Entry 6HHT (electron microscopy, 4.05 A resolution (low resolution: residue-level contacts below are approximate; hydrogen-bond / salt-bridge calls are withheld)); this record covers chains X1 and M1 of the 75 polymer chains in the assembly.

== Chain X1 ==
Protein: Echovirus 18 capsid protein 3
Organism: Echovirus E18
UniProt: Q8V635 (Q8V635_9ENTO); residues 3001-3239 here correspond to UniProt positions 330-568 (UniProt number = residue number - 2671)
Chain sequence (239 residues; each row starts with the number of its first residue):
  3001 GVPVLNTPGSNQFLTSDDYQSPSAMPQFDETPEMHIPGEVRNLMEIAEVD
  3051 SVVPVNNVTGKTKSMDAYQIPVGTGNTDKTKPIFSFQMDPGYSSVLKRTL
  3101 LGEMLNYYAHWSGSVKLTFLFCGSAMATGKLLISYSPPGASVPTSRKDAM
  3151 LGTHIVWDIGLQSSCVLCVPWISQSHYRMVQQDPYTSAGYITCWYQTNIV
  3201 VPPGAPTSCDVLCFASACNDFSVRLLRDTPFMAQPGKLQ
Unresolved in the structure: 3074-3077, 3176-3186, 3234-3239
Disulfide bonds: Cys-3168/Cys-3218

== Chain M1 ==
Protein: Echovirus 18 capsid protein 1
Organism: Echovirus E18
UniProt: Q8V635 (Q8V635_9ENTO); residues 1001-1287 here correspond to UniProt positions 569-855 (UniProt number = residue number - 432)
Chain sequence (287 residues; numbered 1001 to 1287; the number before each row is that of its first residue):
  1001 GDNQDRTVANTQPSGPSNSTEIPALTAVETGHTSQVDPSDTIQTRHVVNF
  1051 HSRSESTIENFMGRAACVFMDQYKINGEETSTDRFAVWTINIREMAQLRR
  1101 KCEMFTYMRFDIEMTMVITSCQDQGTILDQDMPVLTHQIMYVPPGGPIPA
  1151 KVDGYEWQTSTNPSVFWTEGNAPPRISIPFISVGNAYSSFYDGWSHFTQD
  1201 GTYGYTTLNAMGKLYIRHVNRSSPHQITSTIRVYFKPKHIKAWVPRPPRL
  1251 CPYINKRDVNFVVTEITDSRTSITDTPHPEHSVLATH
Unresolved in the structure: 1001-1042, 1123-1131, 1276-1287

== How chain X1 and chain M1 interact ==
Pairs across the interface (20; chain X1 residue first):
  Thr-3007(X1) / Ala-1172(M1)
  Pro-3008(X1) / Pro-1173(M1)
  Pro-3008(X1) / Arg-1175(M1)
  Gly-3009(X1) / Pro-1173(M1)
  Asn-3011(X1) / Asn-1171(M1)
  Gln-3012(X1) / Val-1165(M1)
  Gln-3012(X1) / Pro-1174(M1)
  Gln-3012(X1) / Arg-1175(M1)
  Phe-3013(X1) / Ser-1164(M1)
  Phe-3013(X1) / Val-1165(M1)
  Phe-3013(X1) / Phe-1166(M1)
  Leu-3014(X1) / Ser-1164(M1)
  Leu-3014(X1) / Val-1165(M1)
  Thr-3015(X1) / Ser-1164(M1)
  Ser-3016(X1) / Pro-1163(M1)
  His-3110(X1) / Val-1183(M1)
  Ser-3175(X1) / Val-1183(M1)
  Leu-3226(X1) / Thr-1161(M1)
  Arg-3227(X1) / Thr-1161(M1)
  Asp-3228(X1) / Thr-1161(M1)
Other interface residues (no listed pair), chain X1 (17 interface residues in all): Ser-3010, Arg-3224, Leu-3225
Other interface residues (no listed pair), chain M1 (17 interface residues in all): Thr-1115, Pro-1143, Gly-1145, Thr-1159, Ile-1176, Ile-1181

== In short ==
Chain X1 and chain M1 each contribute 17 residues to their interface.
Chain X1 is Echovirus 18 capsid protein 3 and chain M1 is Echovirus 18 capsid protein 1, both from Echovirus
E18; the structure, Echovirus 18 Open particle without two pentamers, was determined by electron microscopy
(same publication as 6HBG, 6HBH, 6HBJ, 6HBK and 6HBL).
